PDB entry 2DKI | X-ray diffraction, 2.50 A resolution | chain A

== Chain A ==
Protein: 3-hydroxybenzoate hydroxylase
Source organism: Comamonas testosteroni
Notes: EC 1.14.13.23
UniProtKB: Q05KQ5 (Q05KQ5_COMTE); numbering as in UniProt (aligned over 1-639)
Sequence (639 residues; row label = number of the first residue in the row):
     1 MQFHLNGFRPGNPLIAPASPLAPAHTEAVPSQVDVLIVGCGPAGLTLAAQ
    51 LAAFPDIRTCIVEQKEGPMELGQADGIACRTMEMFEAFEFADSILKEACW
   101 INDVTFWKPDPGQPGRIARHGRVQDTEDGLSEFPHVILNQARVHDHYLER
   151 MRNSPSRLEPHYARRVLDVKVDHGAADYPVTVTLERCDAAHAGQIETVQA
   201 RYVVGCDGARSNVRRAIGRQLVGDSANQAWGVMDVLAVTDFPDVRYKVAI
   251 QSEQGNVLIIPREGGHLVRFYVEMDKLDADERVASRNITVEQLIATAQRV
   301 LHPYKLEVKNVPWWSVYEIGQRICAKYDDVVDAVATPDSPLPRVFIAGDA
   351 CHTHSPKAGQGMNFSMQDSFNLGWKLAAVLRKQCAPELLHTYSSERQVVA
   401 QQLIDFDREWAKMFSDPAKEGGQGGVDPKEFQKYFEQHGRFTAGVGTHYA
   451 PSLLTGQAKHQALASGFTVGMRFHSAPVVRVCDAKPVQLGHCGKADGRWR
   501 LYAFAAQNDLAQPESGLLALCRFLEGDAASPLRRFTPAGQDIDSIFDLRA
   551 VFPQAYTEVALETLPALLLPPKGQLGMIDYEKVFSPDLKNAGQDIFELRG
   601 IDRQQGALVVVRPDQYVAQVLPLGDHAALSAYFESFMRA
Unresolved in the structure: 276-285, 413-426
Residues lining bound ligands:
  - FAD (flavin-adenine dinucleotide): Val-38, Gly-39, Cys-40, Gly-41, Pro-42, Ala-43, Gly-44, Val-62, Glu-63, Gln-64, Lys-65, Gln-73, Ala-74, Gln-140, Arg-164, Arg-165, Val-166, Cys-206, Asp-207, Gly-208, Asn-212, Val-232, Arg-269, Tyr-271, Ser-315, Val-316, Tyr-317, Gly-348, Asp-349, Gly-361, Met-362, Ser-365
  - xenon (XE), molecule 1: Trp-230, Leu-258, Tyr-271, Pro-356, Lys-357
  - xenon (XE), molecule 2: Leu-501, Leu-524, Pro-531, Leu-532, Phe-546
  - xenon (XE), molecule 3: Ala-631, Tyr-632, Ser-635

== In short ==
Chain A binds flavin-adenine dinucleotide and 3 copies of xenon.
Chain A is 3-hydroxybenzoate hydroxylase (Comamonas testosteroni); the structure, Crystal structure of
3-hydroxybenzoate hydroxylase from Comamonas testosteroni, under pressure of xenon gas (12 atm), was
determined by X-ray diffraction.
